Entry 8TW8 (electron microscopy, 3.50 A resolution); this record covers chains 4 and 3 of the 8 polymer chains in the assembly.

Chain 4:
Name: Replication factor C subunit 4
Organism: Saccharomyces cerevisiae
UniProtKB: P40339 (RFC4_YEAST); residues 4-322 here = UniProt positions 4-322
Amino-acid sequence (319 residues; row label = number of the first residue in the row):
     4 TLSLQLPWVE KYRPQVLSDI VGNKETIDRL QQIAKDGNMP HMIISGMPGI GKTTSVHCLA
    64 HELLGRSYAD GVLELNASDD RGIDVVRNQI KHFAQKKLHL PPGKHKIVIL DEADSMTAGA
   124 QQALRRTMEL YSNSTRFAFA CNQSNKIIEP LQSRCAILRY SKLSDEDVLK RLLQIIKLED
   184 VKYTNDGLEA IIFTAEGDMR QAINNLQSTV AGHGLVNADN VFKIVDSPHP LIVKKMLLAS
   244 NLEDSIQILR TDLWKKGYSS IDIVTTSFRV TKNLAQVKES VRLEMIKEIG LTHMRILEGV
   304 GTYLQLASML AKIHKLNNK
Metal / ion sites: Mg2+: Thr-56 (together with ATP-gamma-S)
Small-molecule neighbours: ATP-gamma-S (AGS; phosphothiophosphoric acid-adenylate ester): Trp-11, Val-12, Tyr-15, Arg-16, Pro-17, Asp-22, Ile-23, Val-24, Gly-25, Met-50, Pro-51, Gly-52, Ile-53, Gly-54, Lys-55, Thr-56, Thr-57, Glu-115, Asn-145, Leu-166, Arg-174, Met-202, Arg-203, Ile-206
UniProt features mapped onto this chain:
  - binding site (ATP): Val-12, Val-24, Gly-49 to Thr-57, Asn-145, Arg-203

Chain 3:
Name: Replication factor C subunit 3
Organism: Saccharomyces cerevisiae
UniProtKB: P38629 (RFC3_YEAST); residues 9-335 here = UniProt positions 9-335
Amino-acid sequence (327 residues; numbered 9 to 335; the number before each row is that of its first residue):
     9 SKENLPWVEK YRPETLDEVY GQNEVITTVR KFVDEGKLPH LLFYGPPGTG KTSTIVALAR
    69 EIYGKNYSNM VLELNASDDR GIDVVRNQIK DFASTRQIFS KGFKLIILDE ADAMTNAAQN
   129 ALRRVIERYT KNTRFCVLAN YAHKLTPALL SRCTRFRFQP LPQEAIERRI ANVLVHEKLK
   189 LSPNAEKALI ELSNGDMRRV LNVLQSCKAT LDNPDEDEIS DDVIYECCGA PRPSDLKAVL
   249 KSILEDDWGT AHYTLNKVRS AKGLALIDLI EGIVKILEDY ELQNEETRVH LLTKLADIEY
   309 SISKGGNDQI QGSAVIGAIK ASFENET
Metal / ion sites: Mg2+: Thr-60 (together with ATP-gamma-S)
Small-molecule neighbours:
  - ATP-gamma-S (AGS; phosphothiophosphoric acid-adenylate ester), molecule 1: Val-16, Tyr-19, Arg-20, Pro-21, Glu-26, Val-27, Tyr-28, Pro-54, Pro-55, Gly-56, Thr-57, Gly-58, Lys-59, Thr-60, Ser-61, Asn-148, Leu-169, Arg-177, Met-205, Arg-206, Leu-209
  - ATP-gamma-S (AGS), molecule 2: Arg-131, Glu-135, Ala-156, Arg-160
UniProt features mapped onto this chain:
  - binding site (ATP): Val-16 to Tyr-19, Arg-20, Tyr-28, Gly-53 to Ser-61, Asn-148, Arg-206

Chain 4 / chain 3 interface:
Pairs across the interface (101):
  Thr-4(4) with Val-41(3)
  Leu-5(4) with Lys-109(3); Gly-110(3)
  Leu-7(4) with Gly-44(3); Phe-111(3), hydrophobic; Lys-139(3); Arg-142(3)
  Gln-8(4) with Glu-43(3); Lys-45(3); Arg-142(3)
  Leu-9(4) with Lys-139(3)
  Pro-10(4) with Thr-138(3); Arg-142(3)
  Glu-13(4) with Glu-135(3); Thr-138(3)
  Arg-16(4) with Glu-135(3), salt bridge
  Pro-51(4) with Ala-156(3), hydrophobic
  Thr-56(4) with Arg-132(3)
  His-60(4) with Arg-132(3)
  Glu-77(4) with Arg-132(3), salt bridge
  Asn-79(4) with Arg-132(3)
  Ala-80(4) with Asn-128(3); Ala-129(3)
  Ser-81(4) with Arg-94(3); Lys-98(3), hydrogen bond; Ala-129(3); Val-133(3)
  Asp-82(4) with Lys-98(3), salt bridge
  Asp-83(4) with Arg-94(3), salt bridge
  Asp-114(4) with Arg-132(3), salt bridge
  Glu-115(4) with Arg-131(3), salt bridge; Arg-132(3)
  Asp-117(4) with Arg-131(3), salt bridge
  Ser-118(4) with Asn-128(3), hydrogen bond
  Asn-145(4) with Arg-131(3), hydrogen bond
  Asp-201(4) with Ser-159(3)
  Arg-203(4) with Ser-159(3), hydrogen bond; Arg-160(3)
  Gln-204(4) with Ser-159(3)
  Asn-207(4) with Ser-159(3); Arg-160(3)
  Gln-210(4) with Lys-45(3)
  Ser-211(4) with Phe-40(3); Thr-162(3)
  Ala-214(4) with Lys-39(3); Phe-40(3), hydrophobic; Glu-43(3); Lys-45(3)
  Gly-215(4) with Thr-36(3); Lys-39(3), hydrogen bond (backbone-side chain); Phe-40(3)
  His-216(4) with Lys-39(3)
  Ile-227(4) with Thr-36(3)
  Asp-229(4) with Arg-163(3); Arg-165(3), salt bridge
  Asn-244(4) with Glu-293(3)
  Leu-245(4) with Glu-293(3), hydrogen bond (backbone-side chain); Arg-296(3)
  Glu-246(4) with Arg-296(3), salt bridge
  Ile-249(4) with Arg-296(3)
  Arg-253(4) with Lys-283(3); Glu-286(3), salt bridge
  Lys-258(4) with Pro-168(3)
  Lys-259(4) with Arg-165(3), hydrogen bond (backbone-side chain); Gln-167(3); Pro-168(3)
  Gly-260(4) with Pro-54(3); Pro-168(3)
  Tyr-261(4) with Arg-163(3), hydrogen bond; Arg-165(3)
  Ser-262(4) with Tyr-52(3), hydrogen bond (backbone-side chain); Asn-148(3); Tyr-149(3)
  Ile-264(4) with Tyr-149(3), hydrophobic; His-151(3)
  Asp-265(4) with Tyr-52(3), hydrogen bond; Tyr-149(3); Ala-150(3), hydrogen bond (side chain-backbone); His-151(3)
  Arg-298(4) with Asp-305(3), salt bridge; Tyr-308(3)
  Glu-301(4) with Tyr-308(3), hydrogen bond
  Val-303(4) with Tyr-308(3), hydrophobic; Ser-311(3)
  Thr-305(4) with Glu-307(3), hydrogen bond
  Tyr-306(4) with Glu-286(3), hydrogen bond
  Leu-307(4) with Val-282(3), hydrophobic; Leu-300(3), hydrophobic; Leu-303(3); Ala-304(3); Glu-307(3)
  Gln-308(4) with Ala-304(3), hydrogen bond (side chain-backbone); Glu-307(3), hydrogen bond
  Ala-310(4) with Leu-300(3)
  Ser-311(4) with Leu-300(3); Thr-301(3); Ala-304(3)
  Ala-314(4) with Val-297(3)
  Lys-315(4) with Thr-301(3)
  Lys-318(4) with His-298(3)
  Asn-321(4) with Glu-293(3), hydrogen bond
Also at the interface, not in a pair above, chain 4 (65 interface residues in all): Ser-6, Trp-11, Arg-84, Gly-217, Lys-226, Thr-268, His-317
Also at the interface, not in a pair above, chain 3 (59 interface residues in all): Glu-32, Leu-46, Ile-70, Asp-91, Leu-158, Cys-161, Phe-164, Phe-166, Ile-278

Summary:
65 residues of chain 4 and 59 residues of chain 3 are in contact; the contacts include 17 hydrogen bonds and
11 salt bridges. Polar contacts include Arg-16(4)/Glu-135(3), Glu-77(4)/Arg-132(3) and Asp-82(4)/Lys-98(3).
One ATP-gamma-S molecule is bound between chain 4 and chain 3.
Chain 4 is Replication factor C subunit 4 and chain 3 is Replication factor C subunit 3, both from
Saccharomyces cerevisiae; the structure, Cryo-EM structure of S. cerevisiae Ctf18-RFC-PCNA complex in Apo
state conformation I, was determined by electron microscopy (same publication as 9B8R, 8TW7, 8TW9, 8TWA and
8TWB).
